Entry 1KC8 (X-ray diffraction, 3.01 A resolution); this record covers chains A and S of the 30 polymer chains in the assembly.

== Chain A ==
Molecule: 23S RRNA
Organism: Haloarcula marismortui
Sequence (2922 nucleotides; row label = number of the first residue in the row):
     2 UUGGCUACUA UGCCAGCUGG UGGAUUGCUC GGCUCAGGCG CUGAUGAAGG ACGUGCCAAG
    62 CUGCGAUAAG CCAUGGGGAG CCGCACGGAG GCGAAGAACC AUGGAUUUCC GAAUGAGAAU
   122 CUCUCUAACA AUUGCUUCGC GCAAUGAGGA ACCCCGAGAA CUGAAACAUC UCAGUAUCGG
   182 GAGGAACAGA AAACGCAAUG UGAUGUCGUU AGUAACCGCG AGUGAACGCG AUACAGCCCA
   242 AACCGAAGCC CUCACGGGCA AUGUGGUGUC AGGGCUACCU CUCAUCAGCC GACCGUCUCG
   302 ACGAAGUCUC UUGGAACAGA GCGUGAUACA GGGUGACAAC CCCGUACUCG AGACCAGUAC
   362 GACGUGCGGU AGUGCCAGAG UAGCGGGGGU UGGAUAUCCC UCGCGAAUAA CGCAGGCAUC
   422 GACUGCGAAG GCUAAACACA ACCUGAGACC GAUAGUGAAC AAGUAGUGUG AACGAACGCU
   482 GCAAAGUACC CUCAGAAGGG AGGCGAAAUA GAGCAUGAAA UCAGUUGGCG AUCGAGCGAC
   542 AGGGCAUACA AGGUCCCUCG ACGAAUGACC GACGCGCGAG CGUCCAGUAA GACUCACGGG
   602 AAGCCGAUGU UCUGUCGUAC GUUUUGAAAA ACGAGCCAGG GAGUGUGUCU GCAUGGCAAG
   662 UCUAACCGGA GUAUCCGGGG AGGCACAGGG AAACCGACAU GGCCGCAGGG CUUUGCCCGA
   722 GGGCCGCCGU CUUCAAGGGC GGGGAGCCAU GUGGACACGA CCCGAAUCCG GACGAUCUAC
   782 GCAUGGACAA GAUGAAGCGU GCCGAAAGGC ACGUGGAAGU CUGUUAGAGU UGGUGUCCUA
   842 CAAUACCCUC UCGUGAUCUA UGUGUAGGGG UGAAAGGCCC AUCGAGUCCG GCAACAGCUG
   902 GUUCCAAUCG AAACAUGUCG AAGCAUGACC UCCGCCGAGG UAGUCUGUGA GGUAGAGCGA
   962 CCGAUUGGUG UGUCCGCCUC CGAGAGGAGU CGGCACACCU GUCAAACUCC AAACUUACAG
  1022 ACGCCGUUUG ACGCGGGGAU UCCGGUGCGC GGGGUAAGCC UGUGUACCAG GAGGGGAACA
  1082 ACCCAGAGAU AGGUUAAGGU CCCCAAGUGU GGAUUAAGUG UAAUCCUCUG AAGGUGGUCU
  1142 CGAGCCCUAG ACAGCCGGGA GGUGAGCUUA GAAGCAGCUA CCCUCUAAGA AAAGCGUAAC
  1202 AGCUUACCGG CCGAGGUUUG AGGCGCCCAA AAUGAUCGGG ACUCAAAUCC ACCACCGAGA
  1262 CCUGUCCGUA CCACUCAUAC UGGUAAUCGA GUAGAUUGGC GCUCUAAUUG GAUGGAAGUA
  1322 GGGGUGAAAA CUCCUAUGGA CCGAUUAGUG ACGAAAAUCC UGGCCAUAGU AGCAGCGAUA
  1382 GUCGGGUGAG AACCCCGACG GCCUAAUGGA UAAGGGUUCC UCAGCACUGC UGAUCAGCUG
  1442 AGGGUUAGCC GGUCCUAAGU CAUACCGCAA CUCGACUAUG ACGAAAUGGG AAACGGGUUA
  1502 AUAUUCCCGU GCCACUAUGC AGUGAAAGUU GACGCCCUGG GGUCGAUCAC GCUGGGCAUU
  1562 CGCCCAGUCG AACCGUCCAA CUCCGUGGAA GCCGUAAUGG CAGGAAGCGG ACGAACGGCG
  1622 GCAUAGGGAA ACGUGAUUCA ACCUGGGGCC CAUGAAAAGA CGAGCAUAGU GUCCGUACCG
  1682 AGAACCGACA CAGGUGUCCA UGGCGGCGAA AGCCAAGGCC UGUCGGGAGC AACCAACGUU
  1742 AGGGAAUUCG GCAAGUUAGU CCCGUACCUU CGGAAGAAGG GAUGCCUGCU CCGGAACGGA
  1802 GCAGGUCGCA GUGACUCGGA AGCUCGGACU GUCUAGUAAC AACAUAGGUG ACCGCAAAUC
  1862 CGCAAGGACU CGUACGGUCA CUGAAUCCUG CCCAGUGCAG GUAUCUGAAC ACCUCGUACA
  1922 AGAGGACGAA GGACCUGUCA ACGGCGGGGG UAACUAUGAC CCUCUUAAGG UAGCGUAGUA
  1982 CCUUGCCGCA UCAGUAGCGG CUUGCAUGAA UGGAUUAACC AGAGCUUCAC UGUCCCAACG
  2042 UUGGGCCCGG UGAACUGUAC AUUCCAGUGC GGAGUCUGGA GACACCCAGG GGGAAGCGAA
  2102 GACCCUAUGG AGCUUUACUG CAGGCUGUCG CUGAGACGUG GUCGCCGAUG UGCAGCAUAG
  2162 GUAGGAGACA CUACACAGGU ACCCGCGCUA GCGGGCCACC GAGUCAACAG UGAAAUACUA
  2222 CCCGUCGGUG ACUGCGACUC UCACUCCGGG AGGAGGACAC CGAUAGCCGG GCAGUUUGAC
  2282 UGGGGCGGUA CGCGCUCGAA AAGAUAUCGA GCGCGCCCUA UGGCUAUCUC AGCCGGGACA
  2342 GAGACCCGGC GAAGAGUGCA AGAGCAAAAG AUAGCUUGAC AGUGUUCUUC CCAACGAGGA
  2402 ACGCUGACGC GAAAGCGUGG UCUAGCGAAC CAAUUAGCCU GCUUGAUGCG GGCAAUUGAU
  2462 GACAGAAAAG CUACCCUAGG GAUAACAGAG UCGUCACUCG CAAGAGCACA UAUCGACCGA
  2522 GUGGCUUGCU ACCUCGAUGU CGGUUCCCUC CAUCCUGCCC GUGCAGAAGC GGGCAAGGGU
  2582 GAGGUUGUUC GCCUAUUAAA GGAGGUCGUG AGCUGGGUUU AGACCGUCGU GAGACAGGUC
  2642 GGCUGCUAUC UACUGGGUGU GUAAUGGUGU CUGACAAGAA CGACCGUAUA GUACGAGAGG
  2702 AACUACGGUU GGUGGCCACU GGUGUACCGG UUGUUCGAGA GAGCACGUGC CGGGUAGCCA
  2762 CGCCACACGG GGUAAGAGCU GAACGCAUCU AAGCUCGAAA CCCACUUGGA AAAGAGACAC
  2822 CGCCGAGGUC CCGCGUACAA GACGCGGUCG AUAGACUCGG GGUGUGCGCG UCGAGGUAAC
  2882 GAGACGUUAA GCCCACGAGC ACUAACAGAC CAAAGCCAUC AU
Not modelled in the structure: 2-9, 126-127, 715, 971-998, 1560, 1952-1963, 2137-2236, 2339-2343, 2665-2666, 2915-2923
Sequence notes: conflict C560 (U3155 in 3377779)
Bound ions: Mg2+ site 1 near G28 (its only coordinating residue here); Na+ site 1: C40, G41; Na+ site 2: G56, A59, G61; Na+ site 3 near U108 (its only coordinating residue here); Mg2+ site 2 near U115 (its only coordinating residue here); Na+ site 4: C141, G142; Na+ site 5 near U146 (its only coordinating residue here); Mg2+ site 3: C162, U2276; K+ site 1: C162, U163, U172; Mg2+ site 4: A165, A167, C168; Na+ site 6: A165, A166; Mg2+ site 5: A166, G219; 97 more Mg2+ sites not listed; 64 more Na+ sites not listed; 2 more K+ sites not listed
Ligand contacts:
  - blasticidin s (BLS), molecule 1: A2007, G2285, G2286, C2287, U2628, A2635, C2636, A2637
  - blasticidin s (BLS), molecule 2: C2104, C2105, G2284, G2285, U2473, A2474, A2485, A2635, C2636, A2637

== Chain S ==
Name: Ribosomal protein L22
Organism: Haloarcula marismortui
UniProtKB: P10970 (RL22_HALMA); residue numbers follow UniProt; this construct covers 1-154
Chain sequence (154 residues; each row starts with the number of its first residue):
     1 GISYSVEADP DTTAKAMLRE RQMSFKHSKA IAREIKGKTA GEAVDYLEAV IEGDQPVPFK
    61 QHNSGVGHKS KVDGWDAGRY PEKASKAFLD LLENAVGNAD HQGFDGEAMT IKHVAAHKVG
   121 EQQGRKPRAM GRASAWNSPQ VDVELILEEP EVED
Not modelled in the structure: 151-154
Bound ions: Mg2+: Gly65 (shared with C2048(A), A2089(A) of chain A); Na+ site 1: Ser70, Val72; Na+ site 2: Val72, Trp75 (shared with U2659(A), G2660(A) of chain A)

== Chain A / chain S interface ==
Contacting residue pairs - 132 pairs, chain A then chain S:
  A11(A) - Lys60(S)  hydrogen bond to the phosphate
  A11(A) - Trp75(S)  sugar contact
  U12(A) - Lys60(S)  salt bridge to the phosphate
  U12(A) - Trp75(S)  sugar contact
  G13(A) - Gln61(S)  phosphate contact
  U19(A) - Ser5(S)  hydrogen bond to the sugar
  G20(A) - Ile2(S)  sugar contact
  G20(A) - Ser3(S)  hydrogen bond to the sugar
  G20(A) - Tyr4(S)  sugar contact
  G20(A) - Ser5(S)  sugar contact
  G20(A) - His117(S)  base contact
  G21(A) - Gly1(S)  sugar contact
  G21(A) - Ile2(S)  sugar contact
  G21(A) - Ser3(S)  hydrogen bond to the phosphate
  U22(A) - Gly1(S)  hydrogen bond to the phosphate
  U22(A) - Val119(S)  sugar contact
  C492(A) - His101(S)  sugar contact
  C494(A) - Glu93(S)  sugar contact
  G499(A) - Arg19(S)  phosphate contact
  G499(A) - Asn94(S)  hydrogen bond to the base
  G500(A) - Tyr4(S)  phosphate contact
  G500(A) - Ala16(S)  sugar contact
  G500(A) - Met17(S)  sugar contact
  G500(A) - Arg19(S)  salt bridge to the phosphate
  G500(A) - Asn94(S)  hydrogen bond to the sugar
  G500(A) - Asn98(S)  base contact
  G501(A) - Tyr4(S)  hydrogen bond to the phosphate
  G501(A) - Lys15(S)  sugar contact
  G501(A) - Met17(S)  phosphate contact
  G501(A) - Asn98(S)  sugar contact
  G501(A) - Gln102(S)  hydrogen bond to the sugar
  U510(A) - Ser3(S)  base contact
  C523(A) - Phe25(S)  sugar contact
  C523(A) - Lys29(S)  hydrogen bond to the phosphate
  A524(A) - Phe25(S)  sugar contact
  A524(A) - Lys29(S)  salt bridge to the phosphate
  A524(A) - Gln61(S)  phosphate contact
  A524(A) - Ala115(S)  sugar contact
  A524(A) - Ala116(S)  hydrogen bond to the sugar
  A524(A) - His117(S)  hydrogen bond to the base
  G525(A) - Arg33(S)  salt bridge to the phosphate
  G525(A) - Lys36(S)  phosphate contact
  G525(A) - His113(S)  hydrogen bond to the sugar
  G525(A) - Ala115(S)  sugar contact
  U526(A) - Lys36(S)  salt bridge to the phosphate
  U840(A) - Arg128(S)  hydrogen bond to the sugar
  U840(A) - Ala129(S)  phosphate contact
  U840(A) - Arg132(S)  hydrogen bond to the sugar
  A841(A) - Arg128(S)  salt bridge to the phosphate
  A841(A) - Ala129(S)  hydrogen bond to the phosphate
  A841(A) - Met130(S)  base contact
  A843(A) - Arg128(S)  phosphate contact
  A843(A) - Ala129(S)  phosphate contact
  A844(A) - Ala129(S)  phosphate contact
  A844(A) - Met130(S)  hydrogen bond to the phosphate
  A844(A) - Gly131(S)  phosphate contact
  A1369(A) - Lys26(S)  hydrogen bond to the sugar
  A1369(A) - Ser64(S)  hydrogen bond to the phosphate
  G1370(A) - Ser24(S)  hydrogen bond to the base
  G1370(A) - Lys26(S)  salt bridge to the phosphate
  G1370(A) - His27(S)  base contact
  G1370(A) - His62(S)  salt bridge to the phosphate
  G1370(A) - Asn63(S)  phosphate contact
  G1370(A) - Ser64(S)  hydrogen bond to the phosphate
  G1370(A) - Arg79(S)  sugar contact
  G1370(A) - Pro139(S)  base contact
  U1371(A) - Arg79(S)  salt bridge to the phosphate
  A1372(A) - Trp136(S)  base contact
  G1373(A) - Trp136(S)  base contact
  C1428(A) - Gln22(S)  phosphate contact
  C1428(A) - Gln122(S)  hydrogen bond to the phosphate
  U1429(A) - Gln122(S)  phosphate contact
  C1431(A) - Lys126(S)  hydrogen bond to the base
  A1689(A) - Pro127(S)  base contact
  A1689(A) - Arg128(S)  hydrogen bond to the base
  A1689(A) - Gly131(S)  base contact
  A1689(A) - Arg132(S)  hydrogen bond to the base
  A1689(A) - Ala133(S)  base contact
  C1690(A) - Pro127(S)  base contact
  C2048(A) - Gly65(S)  phosphate contact
  C2048(A) - Lys69(S)  hydrogen bond to the phosphate
  C2049(A) - Lys69(S)  salt bridge to the phosphate
  C2049(A) - Gly78(S)  phosphate contact
  C2049(A) - Arg79(S)  salt bridge to the phosphate
  C2049(A) - Tyr80(S)  phosphate contact
  G2050(A) - Arg79(S)  salt bridge to the phosphate
  G2050(A) - Tyr80(S)  hydrogen bond to the phosphate
  G2050(A) - Pro81(S)  phosphate contact
  G2050(A) - Glu82(S)  phosphate contact
  G2051(A) - His27(S)  phosphate contact
  G2051(A) - Pro81(S)  phosphate contact
  G2051(A) - Glu82(S)  hydrogen bond to the phosphate
  G2051(A) - Lys83(S)  hydrogen bond to the phosphate
  U2052(A) - Lys83(S)  salt bridge to the phosphate
  G2053(A) - Trp136(S)  sugar contact
  G2053(A) - Asn137(S)  hydrogen bond to the phosphate
  G2053(A) - Ser138(S)  hydrogen bond to the phosphate
  A2054(A) - Arg128(S)  hydrogen bond to the base
  A2054(A) - Ser134(S)  hydrogen bond to the sugar
  A2054(A) - Ala135(S)  hydrogen bond to the sugar
  A2054(A) - Trp136(S)  phosphate contact
  A2054(A) - Asn137(S)  hydrogen bond to the phosphate
  A2055(A) - Arg128(S)  sugar contact
  A2055(A) - Arg132(S)  hydrogen bond to the sugar
  A2055(A) - Ser134(S)  sugar contact
  C2086(A) - Trp75(S)  sugar contact
  C2087(A) - Asn63(S)  sugar contact
  C2087(A) - His68(S)  hydrogen bond to the sugar
  C2087(A) - Asp76(S)  sugar contact
  C2088(A) - Asn63(S)  phosphate contact
  C2088(A) - Ser64(S)  phosphate contact
  C2088(A) - Gly65(S)  hydrogen bond to the phosphate
  C2088(A) - Val66(S)  sugar contact
  A2089(A) - Gly65(S)  phosphate contact
  U2648(A) - Arg128(S)  base contact
  G2657(A) - His68(S)  base contact
  G2658(A) - His68(S)  hydrogen bond to the sugar
  G2658(A) - Asp76(S)  hydrogen bond to the base
  U2659(A) - Trp75(S)  hydrogen bond to the sugar
  U2659(A) - Asp76(S)  hydrogen bond to the sugar
  G2660(A) - Val72(S)  phosphate contact
  G2660(A) - Asp73(S)  phosphate contact
  G2660(A) - Gly74(S)  hydrogen bond to the phosphate
  G2660(A) - Trp75(S)  phosphate contact
  C2831(A) - Ser70(S)  phosphate contact
  C2831(A) - Lys71(S)  phosphate contact
  C2832(A) - Lys71(S)  salt bridge to the phosphate
  A2841(A) - Gly67(S)  sugar contact
  A2841(A) - His68(S)  hydrogen bond to the sugar
  G2842(A) - His68(S)  sugar contact
  G2842(A) - Ser70(S)  phosphate contact
  A2843(A) - Ser70(S)  phosphate contact
Other interface residues (no listed pair), chain A (58 interface residues in all): U493, A502, U1368, A1427, C2056
Other interface residues (no listed pair), chain S (67 interface residues in all): Val6, Lys118

== In short ==
58 residues of chain A face 67 of chain S across their interface, with 44 hydrogen bonds and 14 salt bridges.
Polar pairs include G499(A)-Asn94(S), A524(A)-His117(S) and G1370(A)-Ser24(S). Ligands of chain A: blasticidin
s. C40(A) and G41(A) form the Na+ site 1.
Chain A is 23S RRNA and chain S is Ribosomal protein L22, both from Haloarcula marismortui; the structure,
Co-crystal Structure of Blasticidin S Bound to the 50S Ribosomal Subunit, was determined by X-ray diffraction
together with 1K73, 1N8R and 1NJI from the same study.
